PDB entry 2GA3 | X-ray diffraction, 2.20 A resolution | chains A and B

Chain A (and B):
Molecule: Alkaline phosphatase
Organism: Escherichia coli
Notes: EC 3.1.3.1; chain B of this document is another copy of the same molecule, construct and numbering; everything in this record applies to it too
UniProt: P00634 (PPB_ECOLI); residues 1-449 here correspond to UniProt positions 23-471 (UniProt number = residue number + 22)
Chain sequence (449 residues; each row starts with the number of its first residue):
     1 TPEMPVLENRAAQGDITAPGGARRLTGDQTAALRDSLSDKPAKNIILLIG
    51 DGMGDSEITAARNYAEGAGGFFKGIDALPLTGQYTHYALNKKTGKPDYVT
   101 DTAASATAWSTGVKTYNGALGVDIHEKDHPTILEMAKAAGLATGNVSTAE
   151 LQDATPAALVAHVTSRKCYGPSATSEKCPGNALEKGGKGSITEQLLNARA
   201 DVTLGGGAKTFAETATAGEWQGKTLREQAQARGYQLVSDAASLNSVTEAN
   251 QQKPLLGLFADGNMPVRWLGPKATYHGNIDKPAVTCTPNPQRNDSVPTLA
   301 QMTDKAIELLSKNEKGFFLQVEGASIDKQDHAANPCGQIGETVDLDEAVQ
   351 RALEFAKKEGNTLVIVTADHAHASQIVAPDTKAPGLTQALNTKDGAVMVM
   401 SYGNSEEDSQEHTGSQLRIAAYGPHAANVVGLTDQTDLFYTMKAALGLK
Cystine bridges: Cys168-Cys178, Cys286-Cys336
Modified / non-standard residues: Thr102 (phosphothreonine; TPO)
Construct notes: engineered mutation Thr102 (Ser124 in P00634)
Ion coordination: Zn2+ site 1: Asp51, Thr102, Asp369, His370; Mg2+: Asp51, Glu322; Zn2+ site 2: Thr102, Asp327, His331, His412
UniProt features mapped onto this chain:
  - binding site (Mg(2+)): Asp51, Asp153, Thr155, Glu322
  - binding site (Zn(2+)): Asp51, Asp327, His331, Asp369, His370, His412
Reported in the primary citation:
  - catalytic residues: Thr102, Arg166
  - contacts within the chain: Thr102-Arg166
  - conformationally variable residues (side-chain flip): Thr155

How chain A and chain B interact:
Contacting residue pairs (202; chain A residue first):
  Arg10(A) with Val430(B), hydrogen bond (side chain-backbone); Gly431(B); Leu432(B), hydrogen bond (side chain-backbone); Thr433(B)
  Ile16(A) with Tyr87(B); Leu89(B), hydrophobic; Gly94(B); Pro96(B), hydrophobic; Lys114(B)
  Thr17(A) with Leu89(B); Gly94(B); Ile124(B)
  Pro19(A) with His129(B); Tyr440(B)
  Gly20(A) with Gly112(B), hydrogen bond (backbone-backbone); Tyr440(B), hydrogen bond (backbone-side chain)
  Ala22(A) with Tyr87(B); Lys114(B); Asp434(B); Thr436(B)
  Arg23(A) with Thr436(B); Asp437(B); Tyr440(B)
  Arg24(A) with Thr85(B), hydrogen bond; Leu432(B); Thr433(B); Asp434(B); Asp437(B), hydrogen bond (backbone-side chain)
  Leu25(A) with Asn428(B); Asp437(B), hydrogen bond (backbone-side chain)
  Asp28(A) with His425(B), salt bridge; Asn428(B), hydrogen bond
  Gln29(A) with Ala427(B); Asn428(B), hydrogen bond (backbone-side chain)
  Thr30(A) with Ser38(B); Asp39(B); Ala427(B)
  Leu33(A) with Leu37(B), hydrophobic; Ala427(B), hydrophobic; Val430(B), hydrophobic
  Arg34(A) with Leu37(B), hydrogen bond (side chain-backbone); Ser38(B); Asp39(B), salt bridge
  Leu37(A) with Thr30(B); Leu33(B), hydrophobic; Arg34(B), hydrogen bond (backbone-side chain); Leu37(B), hydrophobic
  Ser38(A) with Thr30(B); Arg34(B)
  Asp39(A) with Thr30(B); Arg34(B), salt bridge
  Asp55(A) with Gln83(B); Ser415(B); Gln416(B), hydrogen bond
  Ser56(A) with Ser415(B), hydrogen bond (backbone-side chain)
  Thr59(A) with Gly414(B); Ser415(B); Gln416(B), hydrogen bond (side chain-backbone)
  Arg62(A) with Thr85(B); Gln416(B), hydrogen bond; Leu432(B)
  Asn63(A) with Tyr98(B)
  Ala68(A) with Tyr87(B), hydrophobic; Pro96(B), hydrophobic; Tyr98(B), hydrophobic
  Gly69(A) with Tyr87(B)
  Asp76(A) with Leu432(B)
  Pro79(A) with Val430(B); Gly431(B)
  Thr81(A) with Thr81(B), hydrogen bond (backbone-side chain); Gly82(B); Gln83(B); Val430(B); Gly431(B), hydrogen bond (side chain-backbone)
  Gly82(A) with Thr81(B); Gln83(B), hydrogen bond (backbone-side chain)
  Gln83(A) with Asp55(B); Thr81(B); Gly82(B), hydrogen bond (side chain-backbone); Gln83(B); Arg418(B), hydrogen bond
  Thr85(A) with Arg24(B), hydrogen bond; Arg62(B)
  Tyr87(A) with Ile16(B); Ala22(B); Ala68(B); Gly69(B)
  Leu89(A) with Ile16(B), hydrophobic; Thr17(B)
  Gly94(A) with Ile16(B); Thr17(B)
  Lys95(A) with Asp394(B); Gly395(B), hydrogen bond (side chain-backbone)
  Pro96(A) with Ile16(B), hydrophobic; Ala68(B), hydrophobic; Asp394(B)
  Tyr98(A) with Asn63(B); Ala68(B), hydrophobic; Ile376(B), hydrophobic; Thr392(B), hydrogen bond; Asp394(B), hydrogen bond; Val397(B); Met398(B), hydrophobic
  Val99(A) with Ile376(B); Val377(B); Ala378(B)
  Gly112(A) with Gly20(B), hydrogen bond (backbone-backbone)
  Val113(A) with Pro19(B), hydrophobic
  Lys114(A) with Ile16(B); Ala22(B)
  Ile124(A) with Thr17(B)
  His129(A) with Pro19(B)
  Tyr275(A) with Glu406(B), hydrogen bond
  His276(A) with Glu406(B), salt bridge
  His372(A) with Gln375(B)
  Ala373(A) with Gln375(B), hydrogen bond (backbone-side chain)
  Gln375(A) with His372(B); Ala373(B), hydrogen bond (side chain-backbone); Gln375(B); Asn404(B); Thr413(B)
  Ile376(A) with Tyr98(B), hydrophobic; Val99(B); Thr413(B); Gly414(B), hydrogen bond (backbone-backbone)
  Val377(A) with Val99(B)
  Ala378(A) with Val99(B)
  Thr381(A) with Asn404(B); Glu411(B), hydrogen bond
  Lys382(A) with Ser405(B); Glu406(B), hydrogen bond (backbone-backbone)
  Ala383(A) with Asn404(B); Glu406(B)
  Pro384(A) with Pro384(B); Gly403(B); Ser405(B); Glu406(B)
  Thr392(A) with Tyr98(B), hydrogen bond
  Asp394(A) with Lys95(B); Pro96(B); Tyr98(B), hydrogen bond
  Gly395(A) with Lys95(B), hydrogen bond (backbone-side chain)
  Ala396(A) with Pro96(B); Tyr98(B)
  Val397(A) with Tyr98(B)
  Met398(A) with Tyr98(B), hydrophobic
  Gly403(A) with Pro384(B); Gly403(B)
  Asn404(A) with Gln375(B); Thr381(B); Ala383(B)
  Ser405(A) with Lys382(B); Ala383(B); Pro384(B)
  Glu406(A) with Tyr275(B), hydrogen bond; His276(B), salt bridge; Lys382(B), salt bridge; Ala383(B); Pro384(B)
  Glu411(A) with Ala378(B); Thr381(B), hydrogen bond
  His412(A) with Ile376(B)
  Thr413(A) with Gln375(B); Ile376(B)
  Gly414(A) with Thr59(B); Ile376(B), hydrogen bond (backbone-backbone)
  Ser415(A) with Asp55(B); Ser56(B), hydrogen bond (side chain-backbone); Thr59(B)
  Gln416(A) with Asp55(B), hydrogen bond; Thr59(B), hydrogen bond (backbone-side chain); Arg62(B), hydrogen bond
  Arg418(A) with Gln83(B), hydrogen bond
  His425(A) with Asp28(B), salt bridge
  Ala427(A) with Gln29(B); Thr30(B); Leu33(B), hydrophobic
  Asn428(A) with Leu25(B); Asp28(B), hydrogen bond; Gln29(B), hydrogen bond (side chain-backbone)
  Val430(A) with Arg10(B), hydrogen bond (backbone-side chain); Leu33(B), hydrophobic; Pro79(B); Thr81(B)
  Gly431(A) with Arg10(B); Thr81(B), hydrogen bond (backbone-side chain)
  Leu432(A) with Arg10(B), hydrogen bond (backbone-side chain); Arg24(B); Arg62(B); Asp76(B)
  Thr433(A) with Arg10(B); Arg24(B)
  Asp434(A) with Ala22(B); Arg24(B)
  Thr436(A) with Ala22(B); Arg23(B)
  Asp437(A) with Arg23(B); Arg24(B), hydrogen bond (side chain-backbone); Leu25(B), hydrogen bond (side chain-backbone)
  Tyr440(A) with Pro19(B); Gly20(B), hydrogen bond (side chain-backbone); Arg23(B)
Interface residues without a listed pair, chain A (92 interface residues in all): Ala12, Ala18, Gly27, Ile58, Phe71, Leu80, Asp97, Pro379, Gly385, Ser401
Interface residues without a listed pair, chain B (93 interface residues in all): Ala12, Ala18, Gly27, Ile58, Phe71, Leu80, Asp97, Val113, Pro379, Gly385, Ala396, Ser401, His412, Thr441

Summary:
Chain A and chain B form an interface of 92 and 93 residues respectively, with 50 hydrogen bonds and 7 salt
bridges. Polar contacts include Asp28(A)-His425(B), Arg34(A)-Asp39(B) and His276(A)-Glu406(B). UniProt lists 4
Mg2+-binding residues and 6 Zn2+-binding residues on chain A. From the paper: catalytic residues Thr102(A) and
Arg166(A); conformational variability at Thr155(A).
Both chains are Alkaline phosphatase (Escherichia coli). Entry 2GA3 (Structure of S102T E. coli Alkaline
Phosphatase-phosphate intermediate at 2.20A resolution) was determined by X-ray diffraction, deposited
together with 2G9Y.
